7K64 - chains A and B of the 4 polymer chains in the assembly; structure by X-ray diffraction, 2.80 A resolution.

== Chain A (and B) ==
Protein: Alkanesulfonate monooxygenase
Organism: Pseudomonas fluorescens
Notes: EC 1.14.14.5; chain B of this document is another copy of the same molecule, construct and numbering; everything in this record applies to it too
UniProt: Q3K9A1 (Q3K9A1_PSEPF); numbering as in UniProt (aligned over 1-381)
Chain sequence (404 residues; numbered -22 to 381; the number before each row is that of its first residue; numbers below 1 keep their minus sign (Met-22 is residue -22)):
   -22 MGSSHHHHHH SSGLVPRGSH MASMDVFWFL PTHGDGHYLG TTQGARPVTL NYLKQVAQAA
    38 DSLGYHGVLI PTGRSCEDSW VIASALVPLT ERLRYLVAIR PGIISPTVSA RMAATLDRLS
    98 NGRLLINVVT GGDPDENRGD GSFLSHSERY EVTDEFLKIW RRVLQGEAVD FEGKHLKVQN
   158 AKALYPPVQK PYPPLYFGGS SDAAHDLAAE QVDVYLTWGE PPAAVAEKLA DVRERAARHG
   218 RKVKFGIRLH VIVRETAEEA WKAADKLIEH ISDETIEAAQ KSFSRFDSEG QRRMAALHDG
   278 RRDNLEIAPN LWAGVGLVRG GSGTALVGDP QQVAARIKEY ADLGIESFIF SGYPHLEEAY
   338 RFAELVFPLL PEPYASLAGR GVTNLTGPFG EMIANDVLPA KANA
Unresolved in the structure: -22 to -1, 357-381 (chain B: -22 to -1, 248-280, 357-361, 370-371, 378-381)
Differences from the reference sequence: initiating methionine (-22); expression tag (-21 to 0)
Small-molecule neighbours:
  - FMN (flavin mononucleotide): Pro48, Thr49, Asn104, Val105, Val106, Thr107, Gly108, Gly109, His123, Tyr127, Gly175, Gly176, Ser177, Ser178, Ala181, Leu193, Thr194, Trp195, Arg225, Asp264, Ser265, Glu266, Gly267
  - succinic acid (SIN): Phe6, His10, Pro48, Thr49, Trp195, Arg225, Arg296, Gly297, Gly298, Ser299

== Chain A / chain B interface ==
Contacting residue pairs (85; chain A residue first):
  Thr9(A) with Tyr162(B), hydrogen bond (backbone-side chain)
  His10(A) with Tyr162(B), hydrogen bond (backbone-side chain)
  Leu27(A) with Pro65(B), hydrophobic; Leu96(B)
  Arg51(A) with Arg88(B); Asn157(B); Lys159(B); Leu161(B)
  Ser52(A) with Tyr162(B), hydrogen bond (backbone-side chain)
  Cys53(A) with Tyr162(B)
  Glu54(A) with Thr92(B), hydrogen bond; Arg95(B), salt bridge; Tyr162(B)
  Asp55(A) with Met89(B); Thr92(B), hydrogen bond (backbone-side chain)
  Val58(A) with Ser61(B); Met89(B); Thr92(B); Leu93(B), hydrophobic
  Ile59(A) with Thr92(B); Leu96(B), hydrophobic
  Ser61(A) with Val58(B); Ser61(B); Ala62(B)
  Ala62(A) with Ser61(B); Pro65(B)
  Pro65(A) with Ala62(B)
  Leu66(A) with Leu66(B), hydrophobic
  Arg77(A) with Val85(B); Arg88(B)
  Ile80(A) with Ile81(B); Ser82(B), hydrogen bond (backbone-backbone); Val85(B), hydrophobic
  Ile81(A) with Ile80(B); Ile81(B), hydrophobic
  Ser82(A) with Ile80(B), hydrogen bond (backbone-backbone); Asp117(B), hydrogen bond (side chain-backbone)
  Thr84(A) with Gly116(B), hydrogen bond (side chain-backbone); Asp117(B)
  Val85(A) with Arg77(B); Ile80(B), hydrophobic; Asp117(B)
  Arg88(A) with Arg51(B); Asp117(B), salt bridge
  Met89(A) with Asp55(B)
  Thr92(A) with Glu54(B), hydrogen bond; Asp55(B), hydrogen bond (side chain-backbone); Val58(B)
  Leu93(A) with Val58(B), hydrophobic
  Arg95(A) with Glu54(B), salt bridge
  Leu96(A) with Leu27(B); Val58(B), hydrophobic
  Asp112(A) with Gln156(B); Asn157(B), hydrogen bond
  Arg115(A) with Val155(B); Gln156(B), hydrogen bond (backbone-backbone)
  Gly116(A) with Thr84(B), hydrogen bond (backbone-side chain); Val155(B); Gln156(B), hydrogen bond (backbone-backbone); Asn157(B); Ala158(B)
  Asp117(A) with Ser82(B), hydrogen bond (backbone-side chain); Thr84(B); Val85(B); Arg88(B), salt bridge
  Gly118(A) with Lys154(B); Val155(B)
  Phe120(A) with Lys154(B)
  Lys154(A) with Gly118(B); Phe120(B)
  Val155(A) with Arg115(B); Gly116(B); Gly118(B)
  Gln156(A) with Arg115(B), hydrogen bond (backbone-backbone); Gly116(B), hydrogen bond (backbone-backbone); Phe120(B)
  Asn157(A) with Asp112(B); Gly116(B)
  Ala158(A) with Gly116(B)
  Leu161(A) with Arg51(B)
  Tyr162(A) with Thr9(B); His10(B), hydrogen bond (side chain-backbone); Ser52(B), hydrogen bond (side chain-backbone); Cys53(B); Glu54(B)
Other interface residues (no listed pair), chain A (43 interface residues in all): Gly50, Trp57, Glu113, Lys159
Other interface residues (no listed pair), chain B (42 interface residues in all): Val25, Trp57, Ile59

== In short ==
43 residues of chain A and 42 residues of chain B are in contact; the contacts include 20 hydrogen bonds and 4
salt bridges. Among the polar pairs are Glu54(A)-Arg95(B), Arg88(A)-Asp117(B) and Thr9(A)-Tyr162(B). Bound to
chain A: flavin mononucleotide and succinic acid.
Chain A and chain B are both Alkanesulfonate monooxygenase (Pseudomonas fluorescens); the structure, Binary
titrated soak structure of alkanesulfonate monooxygenase MsuD from Pseudomonas fluorescens with FMN, was
determined by X-ray diffraction together with 7JV3, 7JW9, 7JYB and 7K14 from the same study.
